PDB entry 1TMU | X-ray diffraction, 2.50 A resolution | chains H and J of the 3 polymer chains in the assembly

# Chain H
Protein: Thrombin heavy chain
Source organism: Homo sapiens
Notes: EC 3.4.21.5
UniProt: P00734 (THRB_HUMAN); aligned to UniProt positions 364-620 over residues 16-245 (the alignment contains insertions or deletions, so no single offset holds)
Chain sequence (259 residues; numbered 16 to 247 plus 28 insertion-coded residues; 1 number in that range is skipped by the numbering (no residue carries it; nothing is unmodelled there); the number before each row is that of its first residue; a row labelled like 60A-60I holds insertion residues (60A, then the next letters in order)):
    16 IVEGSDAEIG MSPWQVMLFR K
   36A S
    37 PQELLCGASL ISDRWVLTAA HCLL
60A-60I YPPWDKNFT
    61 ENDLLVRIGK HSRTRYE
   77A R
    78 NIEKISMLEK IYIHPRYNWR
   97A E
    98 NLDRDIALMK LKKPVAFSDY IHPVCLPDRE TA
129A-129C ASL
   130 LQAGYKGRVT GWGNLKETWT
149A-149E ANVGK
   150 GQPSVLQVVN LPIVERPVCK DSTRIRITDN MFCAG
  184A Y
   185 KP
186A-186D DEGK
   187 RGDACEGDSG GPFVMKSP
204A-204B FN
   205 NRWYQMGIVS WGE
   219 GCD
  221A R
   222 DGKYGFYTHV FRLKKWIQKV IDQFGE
Disordered / not traced: 246-247
Disulfides: Cys42-Cys58, Cys168-Cys182, Cys191-Cys220
Covalent attachments: N-acetylglucosamine (NAG) linked to Asn60G
Ligand contacts: 0G6 (D-phenylalanyl-N-[(2S,3S)-6-{[amino(iminio)methyl]amino}-1-chloro-2-hydroxyhexan-3-yl]-L-prolinamide): His57, Tyr60A, Trp60D, Glu97A, Asn98, Leu99, Ile174, Asp189, Ala190, Cys191, Glu192, Gly193, Asp194, Ser195, Val213, Ser214, Trp215, Gly216, Glu217, Gly219, Cys220, Gly226
Swiss-Prot annotation at these positions:
  - region: Ala183 to Val200 (High affinity receptor-binding region which is also known as the TP508 peptide)
  - active site (Charge relay system): His57, Asp102, Ser195
  - glycosylation: Asn60G (N-linked (GlcNAc...) (complex) asparagine)

# Chain J
Protein: Hirudin variant-2
UniProt: P09945 (HIRV2_HIRME); residues 55-65 here correspond to UniProt positions 62-72 (UniProt number = residue number + 7)
Chain sequence (11 residues; row label = number of the first residue in the row):
    55 DFEEIPEEYL Q
Modified positions: Tyr63 (o-sulfo-l-tyrosine; TYS)
Swiss-Prot annotation at these positions:
  - region: Asp55 to Gln65 (Interaction with fibrinogen-binding exosite of thrombin)
  - modified residue: Tyr63 (Sulfotyrosine)

# Chain H / chain J interface
Residue-residue contacts (28; chain H residue first):
  Phe34(H) - Phe56(J)  hydrophobic
  Lys36(H) - Tyr63(J)  hydrogen bond (side chain-backbone)
  Lys36(H) - Leu64(J)
  Lys36(H) - Gln65(J)
  Gln38(H) - Phe56(J)
  Leu40(H) - Phe56(J)
  Leu65(H) - Ile59(J)  hydrophobic
  Leu65(H) - Tyr63(J)
  Leu65(H) - Leu64(J)  hydrophobic
  Arg67(H) - Ile59(J)
  Arg73(H) - Asp55(J)  salt bridge
  Arg73(H) - Phe56(J)
  Thr74(H) - Asp55(J)  hydrogen bond (side chain-backbone)
  Thr74(H) - Phe56(J)
  Thr74(H) - Glu57(J)  hydrogen bond (backbone-backbone)
  Arg75(H) - Glu57(J)  salt bridge
  Tyr76(H) - Glu57(J)  hydrogen bond (backbone-side chain)
  Tyr76(H) - Ile59(J)  hydrophobic
  Tyr76(H) - Pro60(J)
  Tyr76(H) - Tyr63(J)
  Arg77A(H) - Glu57(J)  salt bridge
  Lys81(H) - Tyr63(J)
  Ile82(H) - Ile59(J)  hydrophobic
  Ile82(H) - Tyr63(J)
  Met84(H) - Glu62(J)
  Met84(H) - Tyr63(J)
  Met84(H) - Gln65(J)
  Gln151(H) - Asp55(J)
Also at the interface, not in a pair above, chain H (17 interface residues in all): Glu39, Glu80
Also at the interface, not in a pair above, chain J (10 interface residues in all): Glu58

# Summary
17 residues of chain H and 10 residues of chain J are in contact, with 4 hydrogen bonds and 3 salt bridges.
Polar pairs include Arg73(H)-Asp55(J), Arg75(H)-Glu57(J) and Arg77A(H)-Glu57(J). Ligands of chain H: compound
0G6. Covalently linked N-acetylglucosamine: at Asn60G(H).
Chain H is Thrombin heavy chain (Homo sapiens) and chain J is Hirudin variant-2; the structure, Changes in
interactions in complexes of hirudin derivatives and human alpha-thrombin due to different crystal forms, was
determined by X-ray diffraction, deposited together with 1TMT.
